Entry 8D3Q (electron microscopy, 3.90 A resolution); this record covers chains E and H of the 10 polymer chains in the assembly.

Chain E:
Molecule: CRISPR-associated endonuclease Cas2
Organism: Alkalihalobacillus halodurans C-125
Notes: EC 3.1.-.-
UniProt: Q9KFX8 (CAS2_ALKHC); residues 1-96 here = UniProt positions 1-96
Amino-acid sequence (98 residues; row label = number of the first residue in the row; numbers below 1 keep their minus sign (Gly-1 is residue -1)):
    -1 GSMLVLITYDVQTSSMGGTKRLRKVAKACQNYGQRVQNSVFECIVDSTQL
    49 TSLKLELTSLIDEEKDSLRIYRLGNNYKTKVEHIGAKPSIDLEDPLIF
Construct notes: expression tag (-1 to 0)
Swiss-Prot annotation at these positions:
  - binding site (Mg(2+)): Asp8
Reported in the primary citation:
  - mutagenesis - T46A/T49A/L53A/T56A/S57A: unchanged catalytic activity

Chain H:
Molecule: PAM/NoPAM strand 1
Sequence (32 nucleotides; numbered 1 to 32; the number before each row is that of its first residue):
     1 CGTAGCTGAGGACCACCAGAACTTTTTTGAAT

Interface between chain E and chain H:
Contacting residue pairs (15):
  Tyr7(E) - DC13(H)  phosphate contact
  Tyr7(E) - DC14(H)  hydrogen bond to the phosphate
  Asp8(E) - DC13(H)  phosphate contact
  Val9(E) - DA12(H)  sugar contact
  Val9(E) - DC13(H)  phosphate contact
  Gln10(E) - DA12(H)  phosphate contact
  Thr11(E) - DA12(H)  hydrogen bond to the phosphate
  Ser12(E) - DG11(H)  sugar contact
  Ser12(E) - DA12(H)  hydrogen bond to the phosphate
  Leu20(E) - DC13(H)  phosphate contact
  Leu20(E) - DC14(H)  phosphate contact
  Arg33(E) - DC14(H)  salt bridge to the phosphate
  Asn36(E) - DC14(H)  sugar contact
  Ser37(E) - DC13(H)  hydrogen bond to the phosphate
  Ser37(E) - DC14(H)  hydrogen bond to the phosphate
Other interface residues (no listed pair), chain E (11 interface residues in all): Ala24
Other interface residues (no listed pair), chain H (5 interface residues in all): DA15

Summary:
11 residues of chain E and 5 residues of chain H are in contact, with 5 hydrogen bonds and 1 salt bridge.
Polar pairs include Tyr7(E)-DC14(H), Thr11(E)-DA12(H) and Ser12(E)-DA12(H). UniProt lists Mg2+-binding residue
Asp8(E) on chain E. The paper reports that T46A/T49A/L53A/T56A/S57A of chain E leave catalytic activity
unchanged.
Here chain E is CRISPR-associated endonuclease Cas2 (Alkalihalobacillus halodurans C-125) and chain H is
PAM/NoPAM strand 1. Entry 8D3Q (Type I-C Cas4-Cas1-Cas2 complex bound to a PAM/NoPAM prespacer) was determined
by electron microscopy, deposited together with 8D3L, 8D3M and 8D3P.
